4YLN - chains C and F of the 9 polymer chains in the assembly; structure by X-ray diffraction, 5.50 A resolution (low resolution: residue-level contacts below are approximate; hydrogen-bond / salt-bridge calls are withheld).

== Chain C ==
Protein: DNA-directed RNA polymerase subunit beta
Source organism: Escherichia coli
Notes: EC 2.7.7.6
UniProtKB: A7ZUK1 (RPOB_ECO24); residues 1-1342 here = UniProt positions 1-1342
Amino-acid sequence (1342 residues; each row starts with the number of its first residue):
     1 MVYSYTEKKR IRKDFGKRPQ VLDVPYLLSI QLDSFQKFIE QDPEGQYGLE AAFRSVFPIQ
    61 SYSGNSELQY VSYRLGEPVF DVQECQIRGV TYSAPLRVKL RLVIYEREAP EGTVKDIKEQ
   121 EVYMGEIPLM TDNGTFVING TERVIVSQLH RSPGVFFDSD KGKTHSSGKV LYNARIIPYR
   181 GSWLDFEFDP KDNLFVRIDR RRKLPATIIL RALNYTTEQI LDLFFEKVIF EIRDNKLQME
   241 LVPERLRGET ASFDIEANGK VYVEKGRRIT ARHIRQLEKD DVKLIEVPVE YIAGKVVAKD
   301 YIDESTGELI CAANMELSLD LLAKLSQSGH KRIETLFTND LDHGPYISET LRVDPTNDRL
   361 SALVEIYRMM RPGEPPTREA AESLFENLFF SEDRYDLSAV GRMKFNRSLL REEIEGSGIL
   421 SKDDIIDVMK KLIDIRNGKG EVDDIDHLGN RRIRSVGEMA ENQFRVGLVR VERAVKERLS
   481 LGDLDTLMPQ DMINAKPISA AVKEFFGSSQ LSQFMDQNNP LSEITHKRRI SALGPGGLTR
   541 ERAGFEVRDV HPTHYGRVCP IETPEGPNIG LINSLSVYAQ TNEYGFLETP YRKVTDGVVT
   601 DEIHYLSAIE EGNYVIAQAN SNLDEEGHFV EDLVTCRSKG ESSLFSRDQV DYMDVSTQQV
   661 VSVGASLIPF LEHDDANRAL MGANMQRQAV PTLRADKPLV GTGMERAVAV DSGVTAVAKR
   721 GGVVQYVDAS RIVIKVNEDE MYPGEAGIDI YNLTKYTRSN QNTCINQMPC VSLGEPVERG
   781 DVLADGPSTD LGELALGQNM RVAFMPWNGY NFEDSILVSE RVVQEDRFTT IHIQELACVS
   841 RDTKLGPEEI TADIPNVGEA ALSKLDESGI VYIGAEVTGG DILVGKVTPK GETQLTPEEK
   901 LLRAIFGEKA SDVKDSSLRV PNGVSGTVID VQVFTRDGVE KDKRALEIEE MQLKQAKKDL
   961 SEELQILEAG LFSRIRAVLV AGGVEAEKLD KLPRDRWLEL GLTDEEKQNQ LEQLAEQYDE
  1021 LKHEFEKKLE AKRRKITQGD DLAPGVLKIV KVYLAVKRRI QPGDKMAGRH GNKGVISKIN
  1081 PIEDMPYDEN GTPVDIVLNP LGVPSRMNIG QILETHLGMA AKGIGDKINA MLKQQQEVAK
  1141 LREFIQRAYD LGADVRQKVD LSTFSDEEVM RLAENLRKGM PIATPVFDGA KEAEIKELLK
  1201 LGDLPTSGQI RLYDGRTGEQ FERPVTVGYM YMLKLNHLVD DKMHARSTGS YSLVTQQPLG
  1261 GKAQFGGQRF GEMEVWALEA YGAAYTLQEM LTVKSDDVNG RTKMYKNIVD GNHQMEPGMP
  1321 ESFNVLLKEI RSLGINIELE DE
Unresolved in the structure: 1
Curated features (UniProtKB/Swiss-Prot):
  - modified residue (N6-acetyllysine): Lys1022, Lys1200

== Chain F ==
Protein: RNA polymerase sigma factor RpoD
Source organism: Escherichia coli
UniProtKB: P00579 (RPOD_ECOLI); numbering as in UniProt (aligned over 1-613)
Amino-acid sequence (628 residues; numbered -14 to 613; the number before each row is that of its first residue; numbers below 1 keep their minus sign (Met-14 is residue -14)):
   -14 MRGSHHHHHH TDQFTMEQNP QSQLKLLVTR GKEQGYLTYA EVNDHLPEDI VDSDQIEDII
    46 QMINDMGIQV MEEAPDADDL MLAENTADED AAEAAAQVLS SVESEIGRTT DPVRMYMREM
   106 GTVELLTREG EIDIAKRIED GINQVQCSVA EYPEAITYLL EQYDRVEAEE ARLSDLITGF
   166 VDPNAEEDLA PTATHVGSEL SQEDLDDDED EDEEDGDDDS ADDDNSIDPE LAREKFAELR
   226 AQYVVTRDTI KAKGRSHATA QEEILKLSEV FKQFRLVPKQ FDYLVNSMRV MMDRVRTQER
   286 LIMKLCVEQC KMPKKNFITL FTGNETSDTW FNAAIAMNKP WSEKLHDVSE EVHRALQKLQ
   346 QIEEETGLTI EQVKDINRRM SIGEAKARRA KKEMVEANLR LVISIAKKYT NRGLQFLDLI
   406 QEGNIGLMKA VDKFEYRRGY KFSTYATWWI RQAITRSIAD QARTIRIPVH MIETINKLNR
   466 ISRQMLQEMG REPTPEELAE RMLMPEDKIR KVLKIAKEPI SMETPIGDDE DSHLGDFIED
   526 TTLELPLDSA TTESLRAATH DVLAGLTARE AKVLRMRFGI DMNTDYTLEE VGKQFDVTRE
   586 RIRQIEAKAL RKLRHPSRSE VLRSFLDD
Unresolved in the structure: -14 to 78, 172-209
Differences from the reference sequence: expression tag (-14 to 0)
Curated features (UniProtKB/Swiss-Prot):
  - DNA-binding region: Leu573 to Ala592 (H-T-H motif)
  - region: Arg584 to Arg599 (Interaction with anti-sigma factors)
  - motif: Asp403 to Gln406 (Interaction with polymerase core subunit RpoC)
  - site: Arg562 (Interaction with anti-sigma factors)
  - mutagenesis: Ala553 (A553D: Disrupts the interaction with Escherichia phage lambda antitermination protein Q), Arg596 (R596D/E: 2-fold reduction in activation of class II Crp-dependent promoters)
What the authors report for this chain:
  - binding site for NT strand DNA: Trp433

== How chain C and chain F interact ==
Pairs across the interface (55; chain C residue first):
  Phe80(C) - Arg476(F)
  Val122(C) - Gln472(F)
  Tyr123(C) - Leu471(F)
  Arg368(C) - Ser86(F)
  Arg368(C) - Val87(F)
  Arg368(C) - Glu90(F)
  Arg371(C) - Arg99(F)
  Pro372(C) - Gly92(F)
  Pro372(C) - Thr94(F)
  Gly373(C) - Val87(F)
  Gly373(C) - Ile91(F)
  Gly373(C) - Arg103(F)
  Glu374(C) - Val87(F)
  Glu374(C) - Arg99(F)
  Pro375(C) - Val87(F)
  Pro376(C) - Val87(F)
  Glu477(C) - Lys393(F)
  Gln490(C) - Gln472(F)
  Ile493(C) - Gln472(F)
  Asn494(C) - Arg468(F)
  Lys496(C) - Asn464(F)
  Asn856(C) - Asp612(F)
  Pro897(C) - Phe563(F)
  Pro897(C) - Gly564(F)
  Pro897(C) - Ile565(F)
  Glu898(C) - Arg541(F)
  Glu898(C) - Thr544(F)
  Lys900(C) - Phe563(F)
  Leu902(C) - Leu607(F)
  Leu902(C) - Phe610(F)
  Ala904(C) - Leu595(F)
  Ile905(C) - Leu595(F)
  Ile905(C) - Arg599(F)
  Phe906(C) - Arg608(F)
  Phe906(C) - Leu611(F)
  Glu908(C) - Leu611(F)
  Arg936(C) - Arg495(F)
  Asp937(C) - Glu481(F)
  Gln1038(C) - Thr479(F)
  Ser1250(C) - Glu524(F)
  Tyr1251(C) - Ile523(F)
  Tyr1251(C) - Glu524(F)
  Tyr1251(C) - Asp525(F)
  Ser1252(C) - Ile523(F)
  Leu1253(C) - Ile523(F)
  Leu1253(C) - Glu524(F)
  Leu1253(C) - Asp525(F)
  Gln1256(C) - Leu528(F)
  Leu1259(C) - Asp521(F)
  Leu1259(C) - Phe522(F)
  Leu1259(C) - Glu524(F)
  Gln1264(C) - Phe522(F)
  Thr1302(C) - Pro531(F)
  Tyr1305(C) - Pro531(F)
  Tyr1305(C) - Leu532(F)
Interface residues without a listed pair, chain C (46 interface residues in all): Val90, Glu126, Met370, Arg470, Arg478, Arg540, Glu899, Leu901, Asp1041, Arg1301
Interface residues without a listed pair, chain F (46 interface residues in all): Arg397, Gly475, Asp514, Ser534, Ala535, Thr537, Leu540, Leu598, Ser604

== Summary ==
Chain C and chain F each contribute 46 residues to their interface. UniProt lists 2 mutagenesis sites on chain
F. The paper reports a binding site for NT strand DNA at Trp433(F).
Chain C is DNA-directed RNA polymerase subunit beta and chain F is RNA polymerase sigma factor RpoD, both from
Escherichia coli; the structure, E. coli Transcription Initiation Complex - 17-bp spacer and 4-nt RNA, was
determined by X-ray diffraction together with 4YLO and 4YLP from the same study.
